PDB entry 7DPZ | electron microscopy, 3.80 A resolution | chains 1 and 3 of the 5 polymer chains in the assembly

== Chain 1 ==
Name: Virion protein 1
Organism: Coxsackievirus B1
UniProtKB: W8GTF7 (W8GTF7_9ENTO); residue numbers follow UniProt; this construct covers 1-278
Sequence (278 residues; row label = number of the first residue in the row):
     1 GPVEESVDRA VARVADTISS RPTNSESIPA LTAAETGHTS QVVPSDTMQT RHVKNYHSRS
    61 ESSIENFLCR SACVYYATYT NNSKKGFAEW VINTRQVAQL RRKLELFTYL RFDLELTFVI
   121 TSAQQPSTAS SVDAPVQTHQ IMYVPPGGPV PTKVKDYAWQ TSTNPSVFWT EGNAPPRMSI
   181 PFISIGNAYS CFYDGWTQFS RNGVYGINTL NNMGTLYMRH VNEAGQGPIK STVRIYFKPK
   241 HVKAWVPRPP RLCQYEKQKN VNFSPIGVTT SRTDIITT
Unresolved in the structure: 1-10, 278
Construct notes: variant K84 (Glu in W8GTF7)

== Chain 3 ==
Name: VP3
Organism: Coxsackievirus B1
UniProtKB: L7UV52 (L7UV52_9ENTO); residues 1-238 here correspond to UniProt positions 333-570 (UniProt number = residue number + 332)
Sequence (238 residues; each row starts with the number of its first residue):
     1 GLPVMTTPGS TQFLTSDDFQ SPSAMPQFDV TPEMQIPGRV NNLMEIAEVD SVVPVNNTED
    61 NVSSLKAYQI PVQSNSDNGK QVFGFPLQPG ANNVLNRTLL GEILNYYTHW SGSIKLTFMF
   121 CGSAMATGKF LLAYSPPGAG VPKNRKDAML GTHVIWDVGL QSSCVLCVPW ISQTHYRYVV
   181 EDEYTAAGYV TCWYQTNIVV PADVQSSCDI LCFVSACNDF SVRMLKDTPF IRQDTFYQ
Unresolved in the structure: 238

== Chain 1 / chain 3 interface ==
Pairs across the interface - 135 pairs, chain 1 then chain 3:
  V14(1) - F220(3)
  A15(1) - N218(3)
  A15(1) - D219(3)
  A30(1) - C164(3)
  A30(1) - V165(3)
  L31(1) - D157(3)
  L31(1) - S163(3)
  T32(1) - Q161(3)
  T32(1) - S162(3)
  T32(1) - S163(3)  hydrogen bond (backbone-side chain)
  A33(1) - S163(3)
  A34(1) - M119(3)  hydrophobic
  E35(1) - M119(3)
  E35(1) - S162(3)  hydrogen bond
  T39(1) - E48(3)  hydrogen bond (side chain-backbone)
  T39(1) - D50(3)  hydrogen bond
  S40(1) - K115(3)  hydrogen bond
  S40(1) - V165(3)
  V42(1) - K115(3)
  V42(1) - V165(3)  hydrophobic
  V43(1) - N218(3)
  P44(1) - S113(3)
  P44(1) - C167(3)  hydrophobic
  P44(1) - C217(3)
  T47(1) - C167(3)  hydrogen bond
  H57(1) - S111(3)  hydrogen bond
  H57(1) - H175(3)
  R59(1) - N42(3)
  R59(1) - M44(3)
  R59(1) - E48(3)  salt bridge
  R59(1) - F220(3)  hydrogen bond (side chain-backbone)
  E61(1) - Y107(3)
  E61(1) - R223(3)
  E61(1) - M224(3)  hydrogen bond (side chain-backbone)
  E61(1) - L225(3)  hydrogen bond (side chain-backbone)
  S62(1) - N42(3)  hydrogen bond
  S62(1) - L43(3)  hydrogen bond (backbone-backbone)
  S62(1) - M44(3)
  S62(1) - Y107(3)
  S62(1) - V222(3)
  S63(1) - N41(3)
  S63(1) - N42(3)  hydrogen bond (backbone-side chain)
  I64(1) - V40(3)  hydrophobic
  I64(1) - N41(3)
  N66(1) - L225(3)
  F67(1) - L43(3)  hydrophobic
  F67(1) - L225(3)  hydrophobic
  S71(1) - T15(3)  hydrogen bond (side chain-backbone)
  Y75(1) - F236(3)  hydrophobic
  Y76(1) - F236(3)  hydrophobic
  R95(1) - Y237(3)
  Q96(1) - Q233(3)  hydrogen bond (backbone-side chain)
  Q96(1) - Y237(3)
  V97(1) - Q233(3)
  A98(1) - I231(3)  hydrophobic
  A98(1) - Q233(3)  hydrogen bond (backbone-side chain)
  A98(1) - Y237(3)
  Q99(1) - D227(3)
  Q99(1) - T228(3)
  Q99(1) - I231(3)  hydrogen bond (side chain-backbone)
  R102(1) - R97(3)
  R102(1) - E102(3)
  R102(1) - Y106(3)  hydrogen bond
  R102(1) - I231(3)
  K103(1) - Y106(3)
  F107(1) - V40(3)  hydrophobic
  R111(1) - V30(3)
  R111(1) - T31(3)  hydrogen bond (side chain-backbone)
  R111(1) - P32(3)
  R111(1) - E33(3)  salt bridge
  E115(1) - F19(3)
  E115(1) - S21(3)  hydrogen bond
  T117(1) - F13(3)
  P165(1) - A24(3)
  R177(1) - D17(3)  salt bridge
  R177(1) - S21(3)
  R177(1) - P22(3)
  M178(1) - P22(3)
  M178(1) - A24(3)  hydrophobic
  S179(1) - S21(3)
  S179(1) - P22(3)  hydrogen bond (backbone-backbone)
  S179(1) - S23(3)
  S179(1) - A24(3)  hydrogen bond (backbone-backbone)
  P181(1) - F28(3)  hydrophobic
  F182(1) - F28(3)
  F182(1) - V30(3)
  I183(1) - F28(3)  hydrophobic
  S184(1) - T31(3)
  G186(1) - T31(3)  hydrogen bond (backbone-side chain)
  N187(1) - T31(3)  hydrogen bond
  N187(1) - P32(3)
  N187(1) - M34(3)
  K238(1) - D17(3)
  K243(1) - E33(3)  salt bridge
  K243(1) - R39(3)
  A244(1) - R39(3)
  A244(1) - V40(3)  hydrogen bond (backbone-backbone)
  W245(1) - I36(3)
  W245(1) - G38(3)
  W245(1) - R39(3)
  V246(1) - P37(3)
  V246(1) - G38(3)  hydrogen bond (backbone-backbone)
  P247(1) - I46(3)  hydrophobic
  P250(1) - E102(3)
  L252(1) - R97(3)
  Q254(1) - F230(3)
  Q254(1) - I231(3)
  Q254(1) - R232(3)
  K257(1) - Y237(3)
  Q258(1) - Y237(3)
  V268(1) - V62(3)
  V268(1) - Y68(3)
  V268(1) - R97(3)
  T269(1) - P54(3)
  T269(1) - V62(3)
  T269(1) - N93(3)
  T269(1) - R97(3)
  T270(1) - N93(3)
  S271(1) - N57(3)
  S271(1) - E59(3)  hydrogen bond
  S271(1) - N93(3)
  R272(1) - V55(3)  hydrogen bond (side chain-backbone)
  R272(1) - N57(3)
  R272(1) - T58(3)
  R272(1) - E59(3)
  R272(1) - G84(3)  hydrogen bond (side chain-backbone)
  R272(1) - F85(3)
  I275(1) - V55(3)
  I275(1) - N56(3)
  I275(1) - P71(3)
  I275(1) - V82(3)
  I275(1) - F83(3)
  I275(1) - G84(3)  hydrogen bond (backbone-backbone)
  I276(1) - G84(3)
  T277(1) - G84(3)
Interface residues without a listed pair, chain 1 (86 interface residues in all): P29, Q41, M48, N55, S58, R70, V74, R101, Y109, V119, Y143, A174, P175, I180, I185, Y236, K240, R251, Y255, E256, G267
Interface residues without a listed pair, chain 3 (84 interface residues in all): T11, S16, M25, S63, I70, Q81, L99, T117, T152, P169, Y176, S221

== Summary ==
Chain 1 and chain 3 form an interface of 86 and 84 residues respectively; the contacts include 30 hydrogen
bonds and 4 salt bridges. Among the polar pairs are R59(1)-E48(3), R111(1)-E33(3) and R177(1)-D17(3).
Here chain 1 is Virion protein 1 and chain 3 is VP3, both from Coxsackievirus B1. Entry 7DPZ (Cryo-EM
structure of Coxsackievirus B1 virion in complex with CAR) was determined by electron microscopy, deposited
together with 7DPF, 7DPG, 7DQ1 and 7DQ4.
